Entry 3IW6 (X-ray diffraction, 2.10 A resolution); this record covers chain A.

[Chain A]
Name: Mitogen-activated protein kinase 14
From: Homo sapiens
Notes: EC 2.7.11.24
UniProtKB: Q16539 (MK14_HUMAN); residues 2-360 here = UniProt positions 2-360
Sequence (360 residues; numbered 1 to 360; the number before each row is that of its first residue):
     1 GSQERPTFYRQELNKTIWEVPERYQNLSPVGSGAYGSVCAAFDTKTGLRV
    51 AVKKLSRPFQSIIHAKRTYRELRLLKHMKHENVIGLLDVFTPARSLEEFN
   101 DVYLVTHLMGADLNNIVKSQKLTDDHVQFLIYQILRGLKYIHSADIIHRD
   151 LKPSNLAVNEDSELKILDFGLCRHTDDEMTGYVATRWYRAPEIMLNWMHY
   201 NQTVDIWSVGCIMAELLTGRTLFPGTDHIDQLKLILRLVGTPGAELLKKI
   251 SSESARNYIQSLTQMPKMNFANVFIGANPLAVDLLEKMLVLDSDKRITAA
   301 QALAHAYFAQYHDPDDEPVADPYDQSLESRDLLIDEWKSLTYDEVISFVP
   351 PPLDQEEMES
Not modelled in the structure: 1-3, 33-34, 172-182, 354-360
Differences from the reference sequence: expression tag (1); engineered mutation Ser-119 (Cys in Q16539), Ser-162 (Cys in Q16539), Cys-172 (Ala in Q16539), Leu-327 (Phe in Q16539)
Ligand contacts: Benzylpiperazin-Pyrrol (PP0; ethyl 4-[(4-benzylpiperazin-1-yl)carbonyl]-1-ethyl-3,5-dimethyl-1H-pyrrole-2-carboxylate): Val-30, Val-38, Ala-51, Lys-53, Leu-75, Ile-84, Leu-104, Val-105, Thr-106, His-107, Leu-108, Met-109, Gly-110, Ala-111, Asp-112, Asn-115, Ala-157, Leu-167, Leu-171
Swiss-Prot annotation at these positions:
  - motif: Thr-180 to Tyr-182 (TXY)
  - active site: Asp-168 (Proton acceptor)
  - binding site (ATP): Val-30 to Val-38, Lys-53
  - modified residue: Ser-2 (N-acetylserine), Thr-16 (Phosphothreonine), Lys-53 (N6-acetyllysine), Lys-152 (N6-acetyllysine), Thr-180 (Phosphothreonine), Tyr-182 (Phosphotyrosine), Thr-263 (Phosphothreonine), Tyr-323 (Phosphotyrosine)
  - natural variant: Ala-51 (A51V: In a gastric adenocarcinoma sample), Pro-322 (P322R: In a lung adenocarcinoma sample)
  - mutagenesis: Ala-34 (A34V: Lowered kinase activity), Lys-53 (K53R: Loss of kinase activity), Lys-54 (K54R: Impairs MAP2K6/MKK6-dependent autophosphorylation), Tyr-69 (Y69H: Lowered kinase activity), Asp-168 (D168A: Loss of kinase activity), Thr-175 (T175A: No effect on either the kinase activity or tyrosine phosphorylation), Asp-176 (D176A: Emulation of the active state. Increase in activity; when associated with S-327 or L-327), Asp-177 (D177A: Loss of kinase activity), Thr-180 (T180E: Loss of kinase activity), Tyr-182 (Y182F: Loss of kinase activity), Ala-320 (A320T: Lowered kinase activity), Trp-337 (W337R: Loss of kinase activity)

[Summary]
Chain A binds Benzylpiperazin-Pyrrol. UniProt lists active-site residue Asp-168, 10 ATP-binding residues and
12 mutagenesis sites.
Chain A is Mitogen-activated protein kinase 14 (Homo sapiens); the structure, Human p38 MAP Kinase in Complex
with a Benzylpiperazin-Pyrrol, was determined by X-ray diffraction together with 3IW5, 3IW7 and 3IW8 from the
same study.
